5U8S - chains 3 and 7 of the 13 polymer chains in the assembly; structure by electron microscopy, 6.10 A resolution (low resolution: residue-level contacts below are approximate; hydrogen-bond / salt-bridge calls are withheld).

[Chain 3]
Molecule: DNA replication licensing factor MCM3
From: Saccharomyces cerevisiae (strain ATCC 204508 / S288c)
Notes: EC 3.6.4.12
UniProt: P24279 (MCM3_YEAST); residues 1-971 here = UniProt positions 1-971
Sequence (971 residues; each row starts with the number of its first residue):
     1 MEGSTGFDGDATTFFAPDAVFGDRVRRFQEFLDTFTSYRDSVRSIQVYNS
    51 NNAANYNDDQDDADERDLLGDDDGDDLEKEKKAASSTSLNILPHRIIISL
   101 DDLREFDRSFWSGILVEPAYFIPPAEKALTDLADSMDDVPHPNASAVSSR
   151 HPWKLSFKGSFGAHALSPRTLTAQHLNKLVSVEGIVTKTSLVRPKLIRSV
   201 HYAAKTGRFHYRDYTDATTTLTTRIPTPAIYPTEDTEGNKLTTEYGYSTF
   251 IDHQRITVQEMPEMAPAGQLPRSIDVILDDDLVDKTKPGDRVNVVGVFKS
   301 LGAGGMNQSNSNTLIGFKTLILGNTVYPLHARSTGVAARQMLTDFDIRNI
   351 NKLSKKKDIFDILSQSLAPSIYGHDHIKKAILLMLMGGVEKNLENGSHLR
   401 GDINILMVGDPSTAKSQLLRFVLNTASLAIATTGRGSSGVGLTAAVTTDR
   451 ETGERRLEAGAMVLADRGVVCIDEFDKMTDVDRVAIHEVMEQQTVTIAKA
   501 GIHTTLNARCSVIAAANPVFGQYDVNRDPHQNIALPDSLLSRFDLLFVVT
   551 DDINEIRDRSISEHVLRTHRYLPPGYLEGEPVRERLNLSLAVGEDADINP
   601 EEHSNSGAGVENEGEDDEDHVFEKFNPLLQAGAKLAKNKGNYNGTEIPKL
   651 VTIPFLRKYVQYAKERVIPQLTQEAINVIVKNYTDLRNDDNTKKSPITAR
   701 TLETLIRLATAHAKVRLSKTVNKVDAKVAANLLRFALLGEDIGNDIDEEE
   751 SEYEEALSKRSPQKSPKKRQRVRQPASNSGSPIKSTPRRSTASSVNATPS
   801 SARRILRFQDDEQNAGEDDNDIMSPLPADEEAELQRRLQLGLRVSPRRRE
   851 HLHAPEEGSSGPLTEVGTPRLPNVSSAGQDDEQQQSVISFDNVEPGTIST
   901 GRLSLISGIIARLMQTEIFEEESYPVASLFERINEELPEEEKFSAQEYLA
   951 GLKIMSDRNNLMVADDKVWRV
Unresolved in the structure: 1-16, 58-90, 142-150, 311-313, 332-337, 571-650, 739-971
UniProt features mapped onto this chain:
  - motif: Ser-541 to Asp-544 (Arginine finger)
  - binding site (ATP): Gly-409 to Ser-416
  - modified residue: Ser-761 (Phosphoserine), Ser-777 (Phosphoserine), Ser-781 (Phosphoserine), Thr-868 (Phosphothreonine)
  - mutagenesis: Lys-415 (K415A: No effect on MCM2-7 complex helicase activity. Loss of MCM2-7 complex helicase activity; when associated with MCM5 A-422. Reduces MCM2-7 complex helicase activity ...)
Ligand contacts: ATP (adenosine-5'-triphosphate): Ser-370, Ile-371, Tyr-372, His-374, Asp-410, Pro-411, Ser-412, Thr-413, Ala-414, Lys-415, Ser-416, Gln-417, Glu-474, Asn-517

[Chain 7]
Molecule: DNA replication licensing factor MCM7
From: Saccharomyces cerevisiae (strain ATCC 204508 / S288c)
Notes: EC 3.6.4.12
UniProt: P38132 (MCM7_YEAST); numbering as in UniProt (aligned over 1-845)
Sequence (845 residues; row label = number of the first residue in the row):
     1 MSAALPSIQLPVDYNNLFNEITDFLVTFKQDTLSSDATRNENEDENLDAE
    51 NIEQHLLEKGPKYMAMLQKVANRELNSVIIDLDDILQYQNEKFLQGTQAD
   101 DLVSAIQQNANHFTELFCRAIDNNMPLPTKEIDYKDDVLDVILNQRRLRN
   151 ERMLSDRTNEIRSENLMDTTMDPPSSMNDALREVVEDETELFPPNLTRRY
   201 FLYFKPLSQNCARRYRKKAISSKPLSVRQIKGDFLGQLITVRGIITRVSD
   251 VKPAVEVIAYTCDQCGYEVFQEVNSRTFTPLSECTSEECSQNQTKGQLFM
   301 STRASKFSAFQECKIQELSQQVPVGHIPRSLNIHVNGTLVRSLSPGDIVD
   351 VTGIFLPAPYTGFKALKAGLLTETYLEAQFVRQHKKKFASFSLTSDVEER
   401 VMELITSGDVYNRLAKSIAPEIYGNLDVKKALLLLLVGGVDKRVGDGMKI
   451 RGDINVCLMGDPGVAKSQLLKAICKISPRGVYTTGKGSSGVGLTAAVMKD
   501 PVTDEMILEGGALVLADNGICCIDEFDKMDESDRTAIHEVMEQQTISISK
   551 AGINTTLNARTSILAAANPLYGRYNPRLSPLDNINLPAALLSRFDILFLM
   601 LDIPSRDDDEKLAEHVTYVHMHNKQPDLDFTPVEPSKMREYIAYAKTKRP
   651 VMSEAVNDYVVQAYIRLRQDSKREMDSKFSFGQATPRTLLGIIRLSQALA
   701 KLRLADMVDIDDVEEALRLVRVSKESLYQETNKSKEDESPTTKIFTIIKK
   751 MLQETGKNTLSYENIVKTVRLRGFTMLQLSNCIQEYSYLNVWHLINEGNT
   801 LKFVDDGTMDTDQEDSLVSTPKLAPQTTASANVSAQDSDIDLQDA
Unresolved in the structure: 32-58, 159-188, 217-219, 387-392, 730-845
UniProt features mapped onto this chain:
  - motif: Ser-592 to Asp-595 (Arginine finger)
  - binding site (ATP): Tyr-423, Gly-463, Ala-465, Lys-466, Ser-467, Asn-568, Arg-593, Arg-687
  - modified residue: Thr-811 (Phosphothreonine), Ser-819 (Phosphoserine), Ser-838 (Phosphoserine)
  - mutagenesis: Lys-466 (K466A: Loss of MCM2-7 complex helicase activity)
Disulfides: Cys-265/Cys-289, Cys-474/Cys-522

[Chain 3 / chain 7 interface]
Contacting residue pairs - 91 pairs, chain 3 then chain 7:
  Tyr-56(3) with Arg-216(7); Ile-220(7)
  Asn-57(3) with Tyr-215(7); Arg-216(7)
  Leu-191(3) with Arg-329(7)
  Arg-193(3) with Leu-371(7)
  Pro-194(3) with Leu-371(7); Thr-372(7); Glu-373(7); Thr-374(7)
  Lys-195(3) with Gly-369(7); Leu-370(7); Leu-371(7); Thr-372(7)
  Leu-196(3) with Thr-372(7)
  Lys-205(3) with Arg-119(7)
  Phe-209(3) with Ile-8(7); Val-12(7)
  His-210(3) with Leu-5(7)
  Tyr-211(3) with Leu-5(7); Pro-6(7); Ile-8(7)
  Arg-212(3) with Leu-5(7)
  Asp-216(3) with Gly-369(7)
  Asp-235(3) with Met-1(7); Leu-5(7)
  Thr-236(3) with Met-1(7)
  Glu-244(3) with Asn-109(7)
  Tyr-245(3) with Gln-108(7); Asn-109(7); Leu-235(7); Gly-236(7); Leu-356(7); Pro-357(7)
  Gly-246(3) with Gln-108(7); Leu-235(7)
  Tyr-247(3) with Val-12(7); Tyr-14(7); Ala-105(7); Asn-109(7)
  Phe-250(3) with Gly-232(7); Asp-233(7); Leu-235(7)
  Asp-252(3) with Ile-230(7); Lys-231(7); Gly-232(7)
  His-253(3) with Leu-371(7)
  Asp-280(3) with Lys-231(7)
  Asp-284(3) with His-326(7)
  Thr-286(3) with His-326(7)
  Lys-287(3) with His-326(7)
  Lys-391(3) with His-620(7); Asn-623(7)
  Ser-397(3) with Lys-471(7)
  Leu-399(3) with His-620(7)
  Leu-457(3) with Ile-327(7)
  Glu-458(3) with Ile-327(7)
  Ala-459(3) with Ile-327(7)
  Asp-466(3) with Val-324(7)
  Arg-467(3) with Val-324(7)
  Val-484(3) with Lys-486(7); Glu-525(7)
  His-503(3) with Gln-316(7)
  Thr-504(3) with Gln-316(7)
  Leu-506(3) with Pro-328(7)
  Asn-507(3) with Ser-319(7)
  Asp-537(3) with Tyr-571(7); Gly-572(7)
  Leu-671(3) with His-620(7)
  Ile-676(3) with Thr-617(7)
  Val-680(3) with Glu-610(7); Ala-613(7); Thr-617(7)
  Lys-681(3) with Glu-610(7)
  Thr-684(3) with Asp-609(7); Glu-610(7); Ala-613(7)
  Asp-685(3) with Arg-606(7)
  Arg-687(3) with Asp-602(7); Pro-604(7); Asp-609(7)
  Asn-688(3) with Ser-605(7); Arg-606(7); Asp-609(7)
  Asn-691(3) with Pro-604(7)
  Ser-695(3) with Arg-573(7)
  Pro-696(3) with Arg-573(7)
  Ile-697(3) with Arg-573(7)
  Thr-698(3) with Pro-462(7)
  Leu-702(3) with Val-616(7)
  Ile-706(3) with His-620(7)
Also at the interface, not in a pair above, chain 3 (67 interface residues in all): Val-192, Tyr-202, Thr-215, Pro-232, Lys-240, Thr-243, Pro-288, Thr-443, Val-463, His-487, Gly-501, Ile-502
Also at the interface, not in a pair above, chain 7 (62 interface residues in all): Ser-7, Leu-10, Asn-111, His-112, Arg-228, Arg-247, Glu-272, Gly-325, Ala-368, Met-621

[Overview]
Chain 3 and chain 7 form an interface of 67 and 62 residues respectively. Bound to chain 3: ATP. Curated
annotation (UniProt) lists 8 ATP-binding residues and one mutagenesis site on chain 3; 8 ATP-binding residues
and one mutagenesis site on chain 7.
Chain 3 is DNA replication licensing factor MCM3 and chain 7 is DNA replication licensing factor MCM7, both
from Saccharomyces cerevisiae (strain ATCC 204508 / S288c); the structure, Structure of eukaryotic CMG
helicase at a replication fork, was determined by electron microscopy (same publication as 5U8T).
